7NYY - chains B and D of the 8 polymer chains in the assembly; structure by electron microscopy, 6.80 A resolution (low resolution: residue-level contacts below are approximate; hydrogen-bond / salt-bridge calls are withheld).

# Chain B
Molecule: Chromosome partition protein MukB
Source organism: Photorhabdus thracensis
Reference sequence: A0A0F7LRY2 (A0A0F7LRY2_9GAMM); residue numbers follow UniProt; this construct covers 1-1482
Amino-acid sequence (1482 residues; numbered 1 to 1482; the number before each row is that of its first residue):
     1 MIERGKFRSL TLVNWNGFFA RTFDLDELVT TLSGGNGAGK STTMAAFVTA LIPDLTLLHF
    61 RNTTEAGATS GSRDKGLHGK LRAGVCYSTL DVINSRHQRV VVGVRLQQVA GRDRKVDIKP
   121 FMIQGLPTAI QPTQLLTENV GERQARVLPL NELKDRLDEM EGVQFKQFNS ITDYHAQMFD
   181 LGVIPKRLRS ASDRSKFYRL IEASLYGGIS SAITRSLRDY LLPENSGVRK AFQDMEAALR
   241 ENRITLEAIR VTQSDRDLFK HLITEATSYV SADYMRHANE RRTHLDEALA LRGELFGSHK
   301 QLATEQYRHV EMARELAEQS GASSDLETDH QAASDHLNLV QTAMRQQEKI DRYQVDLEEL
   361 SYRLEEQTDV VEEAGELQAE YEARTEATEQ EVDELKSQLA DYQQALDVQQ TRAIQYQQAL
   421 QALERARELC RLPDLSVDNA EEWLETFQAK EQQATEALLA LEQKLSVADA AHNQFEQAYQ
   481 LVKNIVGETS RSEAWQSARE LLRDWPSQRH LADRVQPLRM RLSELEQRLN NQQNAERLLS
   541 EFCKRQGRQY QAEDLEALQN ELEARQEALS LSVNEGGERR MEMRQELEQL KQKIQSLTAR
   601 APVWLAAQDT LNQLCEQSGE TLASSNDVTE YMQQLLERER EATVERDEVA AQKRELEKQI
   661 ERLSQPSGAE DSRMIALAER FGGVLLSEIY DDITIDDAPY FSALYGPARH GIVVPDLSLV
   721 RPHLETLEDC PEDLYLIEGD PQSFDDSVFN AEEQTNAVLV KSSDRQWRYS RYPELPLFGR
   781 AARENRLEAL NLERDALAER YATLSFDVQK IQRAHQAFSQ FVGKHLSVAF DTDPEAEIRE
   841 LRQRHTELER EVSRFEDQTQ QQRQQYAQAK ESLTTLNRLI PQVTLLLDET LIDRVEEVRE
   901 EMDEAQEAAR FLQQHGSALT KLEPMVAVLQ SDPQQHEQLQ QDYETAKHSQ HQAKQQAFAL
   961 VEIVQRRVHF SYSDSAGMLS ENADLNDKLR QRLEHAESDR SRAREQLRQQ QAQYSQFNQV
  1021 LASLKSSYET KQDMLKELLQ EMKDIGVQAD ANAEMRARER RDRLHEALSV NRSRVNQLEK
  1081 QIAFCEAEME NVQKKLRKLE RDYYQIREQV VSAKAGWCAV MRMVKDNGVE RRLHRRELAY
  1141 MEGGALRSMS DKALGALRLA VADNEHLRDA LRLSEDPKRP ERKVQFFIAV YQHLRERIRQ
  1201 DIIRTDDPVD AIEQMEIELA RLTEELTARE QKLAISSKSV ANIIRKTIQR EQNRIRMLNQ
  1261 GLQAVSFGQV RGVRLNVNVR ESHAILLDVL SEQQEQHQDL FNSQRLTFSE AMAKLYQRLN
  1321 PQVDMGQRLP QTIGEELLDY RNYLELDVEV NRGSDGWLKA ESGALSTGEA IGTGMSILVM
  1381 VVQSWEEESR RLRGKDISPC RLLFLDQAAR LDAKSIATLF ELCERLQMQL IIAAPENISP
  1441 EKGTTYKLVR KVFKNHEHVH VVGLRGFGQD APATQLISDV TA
Not modelled in the structure: 1, 1469-1482
Construct notes: engineered mutation Gln1407 (Glu in A0A0F7LRY2)
Residues lining bound ligands: 4'-phosphopantetheine (PNS): Arg839, Gln843, Thr846
From the paper describing this entry:
  - mutagenesis - E1407Q: decreased catalytic activity (citing earlier work)
  - mutagenesis - S1366R, D1406A: abolished growth

# Chain D
Molecule: Chromosome partition protein MukF
Source organism: Photorhabdus thracensis
Reference sequence: A0A0F7LMQ4 (A0A0F7LMQ4_9GAMM); residue numbers follow UniProt; this construct covers 1-440
Amino-acid sequence (440 residues; each row starts with the number of its first residue):
     1 MSEYSQTVPE LVSWARKNDF SISLPVERLA FLMAIAVLNS ERLDGEMSEG ELIDAFREVC
    61 KGFEQTAESV AVRANNAIND MVRQKLLNRF TSELADGNAI YRLTPLGISI SDYYIRQREF
   121 STLRLSMQLS IVANELHRAA EAAEEGGDEF HWHRNVFAPL KYSVAEIFDS IDMSQRLMDE
   181 QQNFVKEDIA ALLNQDWQAA IANCEQLLSE TSGTLRELQD TLEAAGDKLQ ANLLRIQDAN
   241 MGSGGSELVD KLVFDLQSKL DRIISWGQQA IDLWIGYDRH VHKFIRTAID MDKNRIFSQR
   301 LRQSVQHYFD NPWTLTVANA ERLLDMRDEE LALRNEEVTG ELPLELEYEE FSEINDQLAA
   361 MIEKALLVYQ QEQRPLDLGA VLRDYLAQHP LPRHFDVARI LVDQAVRLGV AEADFSGLPA
   421 EWLAINDYGA KVQAHVIDTY
Not modelled in the structure: 1-21, 116-440

# Chain B / chain D interface
Pairs across the interface - 11 pairs, chain B then chain D:
  Arg187(B) with Asp54(D); Arg57(D)
  Arg189(B) with Gly50(D); Asp54(D); Asp96(D)
  Arg1391(B) with Leu38(D); Glu41(D); Glu58(D)
  Leu1392(B) with Leu38(D); Asp54(D); Glu58(D)
Interface residues without a listed pair, chain B (6 interface residues in all): Ser190, Arg1393
Interface residues without a listed pair, chain D (8 interface residues in all): Glu51

# In short
6 residues of chain B and 8 residues of chain D are in contact. Ligands of chain B: 4'-phosphopantetheine.
From the paper: S1366R and D1406A of chain B abolish growth; E1407Q of chain B reduces catalytic activity.
Here chain B is Chromosome partition protein MukB and chain D is Chromosome partition protein MukF, both from
Photorhabdus thracensis. Entry 7NYY (Cryo-EM structure of the MukBEF monomer) was determined by electron
microscopy (same publication as 7NYW, 7NYX, 7NYZ, 7NZ0, 7NZ2, 7NZ3 and 7NZ4).
